Entry 4LD5 (X-ray diffraction, 2.40 A resolution); this record covers chains A and B.

Chain A (and B):
Protein: MepR
Source organism: Staphylococcus aureus
Notes: chain B of this document is another copy of the same molecule, construct and numbering; everything in this record applies to it too
Reference sequence: Q5Y812 (Q5Y812_STAAU); numbering as in UniProt (aligned over 1-139)
Sequence (145 residues; row label = number of the first residue in the row):
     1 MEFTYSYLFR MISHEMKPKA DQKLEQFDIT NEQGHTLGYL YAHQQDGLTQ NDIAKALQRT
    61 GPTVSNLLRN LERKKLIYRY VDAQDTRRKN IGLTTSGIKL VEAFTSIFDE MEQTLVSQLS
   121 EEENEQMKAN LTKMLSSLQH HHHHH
Not modelled in the structure: 1, 140-145 (chain B: 19-23, 81-88, 140-145)
Sequence notes: engineered mutation Pro-18 (Gln in Q5Y812); expression tag (140-145)
What the authors report for this chain:
  - conformationally variable residues: Ser-106 to Glu-110
  - mutagenesis - A103V (27-fold): decreased binding to mepR operator DNA
  - mutagenesis - A103S: unchanged binding to DNA
  - mutagenesis - F27L/F104A (Kd = 32 nM): unchanged binding to mepR operator site

How chain A and chain B interact:
Residue-residue contacts (74; chain A residue first):
  Glu-2(A) with Ser-106(B)
  Phe-3(A) with Tyr-41(B), hydrophobic; Thr-105(B); Lys-128(B)
  Thr-4(A) with Thr-105(B); Ile-107(B); Glu-112(B)
  Tyr-5(A) with Glu-112(B), hydrogen bond (backbone-side chain); Leu-115(B), hydrophobic; Asn-124(B); Met-127(B); Lys-128(B); Leu-131(B), hydrophobic
  Tyr-7(A) with Gly-38(B); Tyr-41(B); Ala-42(B); Thr-105(B)
  Leu-8(A) with Lys-128(B)
  Phe-9(A) with Phe-9(B), hydrophobic; Ile-12(B), hydrophobic; Ser-13(B), hydrogen bond (backbone-side chain); Leu-131(B), hydrophobic
  Arg-10(A) with Ser-13(B)
  Met-11(A) with Leu-135(B), hydrophobic
  Ile-12(A) with Phe-9(B), hydrophobic; Leu-131(B), hydrophobic; Leu-135(B), hydrophobic
  Ser-13(A) with Phe-9(B); Ser-13(B)
  Glu-15(A) with Leu-138(B)
  Met-16(A) with Ser-6(B); Phe-9(B), hydrophobic
  Lys-23(A) with Thr-4(B); Arg-10(B)
  Leu-24(A) with Arg-10(B)
  His-35(A) with Arg-10(B); Met-11(B); His-14(B), hydrogen bond
  Gly-38(A) with Tyr-7(B)
  Ala-56(A) with His-14(B)
  Phe-104(A) with Arg-10(B)
  Thr-105(A) with Phe-3(B); Thr-4(B), hydrogen bond (backbone-side chain); Tyr-7(B)
  Ser-106(A) with Met-1(B); Glu-2(B); Thr-4(B)
  Ile-107(A) with Thr-4(B)
  Glu-112(A) with Thr-4(B); Tyr-5(B), hydrogen bond (side chain-backbone); Ser-6(B), hydrogen bond (side chain-backbone)
  Leu-115(A) with Tyr-5(B), hydrophobic; Met-134(B)
  Gln-118(A) with Ser-137(B)
  Leu-119(A) with Tyr-5(B); Asn-130(B); Met-134(B), hydrophobic
  Asn-124(A) with Tyr-5(B), hydrogen bond
  Met-127(A) with Tyr-5(B); Met-127(B), hydrophobic; Asn-130(B); Met-134(B), hydrophobic
  Asn-130(A) with Met-127(B)
  Leu-131(A) with Tyr-5(B), hydrophobic; Phe-9(B), hydrophobic; Ile-12(B); Met-127(B), hydrophobic
  Thr-132(A) with Leu-8(B)
  Met-134(A) with Leu-115(B), hydrophobic
  Leu-135(A) with Leu-8(B), hydrophobic; Met-11(B), hydrophobic
  Ser-137(A) with Gln-118(B), hydrogen bond
  Leu-138(A) with Glu-15(B)
  Gln-139(A) with Glu-15(B)
Also at the interface, not in a pair above, chain A (44 interface residues in all): Ser-6, Ala-20, Tyr-39, Tyr-41, Leu-57, Phe-108, Val-116, Lys-128
Also at the interface, not in a pair above, chain B (38 interface residues in all): Met-16, Tyr-39, Met-111, Val-116, Leu-119

Summary:
The interface between chain A and chain B involves 44 residues on one side and 38 on the other; the contacts
include 8 hydrogen bonds. Among the polar pairs are Tyr-5(A)/Glu-112(B), Phe-9(A)/Ser-13(B) and
His-35(A)/His-14(B). From the paper: A103V of chain A reduces binding to mepR operator DNA; conformational
variability at Ser-106(A); 3 substitutions were tested in all.
Chain A and chain B are both MepR (Staphylococcus aureus); the structure, Crystal structure of MepR Q18P
mutant from multidrug resistant S. aureus clinical isolate, was determined by X-ray diffraction together with
4L9J, 4L9N, 4L9T and 4L9V from the same study.
